3D36 - chains A and C of the 3 polymer chains in the assembly; structure by X-ray diffraction, 2.03 A resolution.

== Chain A ==
Name: Sporulation kinase B
Organism: Geobacillus stearothermophilus
Notes: EC 2.7.13.3
Chain sequence (244 residues; each row starts with the number of its first residue):
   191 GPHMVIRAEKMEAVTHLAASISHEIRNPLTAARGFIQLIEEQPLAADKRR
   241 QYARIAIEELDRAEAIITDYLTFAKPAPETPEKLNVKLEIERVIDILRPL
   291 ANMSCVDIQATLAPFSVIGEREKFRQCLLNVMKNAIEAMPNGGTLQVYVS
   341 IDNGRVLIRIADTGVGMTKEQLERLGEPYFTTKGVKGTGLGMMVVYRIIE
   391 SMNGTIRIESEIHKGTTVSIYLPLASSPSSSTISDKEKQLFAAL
Unresolved in the structure: 198-206, 417-434
Ion coordination: Mg2+: Asn324 (together with ADP)
Small-molecule neighbours: ADP (adenosine-5'-diphosphate): Asn324, Ala325, Glu327, Ala328, Asp352, Val355, Gly356, Met357, Leu365, Phe370, Thr371, Thr372, Lys373, Gly377, Thr378, Gly379, Leu380, Gly381, Met382, Met383, Thr406

== Chain C ==
Name: Sporulation kinase inhibitor Sda
Organism: Geobacillus stearothermophilus
Chain sequence (46 residues; numbered 1 to 46; the number before each row is that of its first residue):
     1 MKHLSDELLIESYFKAKELNLSPEFIELIEKEIQRRSLTHKIKLSS
Unresolved in the structure: 43-46

== Chain A / chain C interface ==
Residue-residue contacts (29):
  Asn217(A) with Leu28(C)
  Thr220(A) with Glu24(C); Phe25(C); Leu28(C)
  Ala221(A) with Phe25(C)
  Gly224(A) with Leu21(C); Phe25(C)
  Phe225(A) with Met1(C), hydrophobic; Leu4(C), hydrophobic; Phe25(C), hydrophobic
  Gln227(A) with Leu19(C); Leu21(C)
  Leu228(A) with Ser12(C); Lys15(C); Ala16(C); Phe25(C), hydrophobic
  Glu231(A) with Lys15(C), hydrogen bond (backbone-side chain); Leu19(C)
  Gln232(A) with Leu8(C); Glu11(C), hydrogen bond; Lys15(C)
  Lys238(A) with Leu8(C); Glu11(C), salt bridge
  Gln241(A) with His3(C); Leu4(C); Leu8(C)
  Tyr242(A) with Leu8(C); Ser12(C), hydrogen bond
  Ile245(A) with Leu4(C), hydrophobic
Other interface residues (no listed pair), chain A (14 interface residues in all): Glu249
Other interface residues (no listed pair), chain C (14 interface residues in all): Glu18

== Summary ==
Chain A and chain C each contribute 14 residues to their interface, with 3 hydrogen bonds and 1 salt bridge.
Polar contacts include Lys238(A)-Glu11(C), Glu231(A)-Lys15(C) and Gln232(A)-Glu11(C). Bound to chain A: ADP.
Chain A is Sporulation kinase B and chain C is Sporulation kinase inhibitor Sda, both from Geobacillus
stearothermophilus; the structure, How to Switch Off a Histidine Kinase: Crystal Structure of Geobacillus
stearothermophilus KinB with the Inhibitor ..., was determined by X-ray diffraction.
